Entry 1OUK (X-ray diffraction, 2.50 A resolution); this record covers chain A.

== Chain A ==
Protein: Mitogen-activated protein kinase 14
Source organism: Homo sapiens
Notes: EC 2.7.1.37
Reference sequence: Q16539 (MK14_HUMAN); residues 1-360 here = UniProt positions 1-360
Amino-acid sequence (366 residues; each row starts with the number of its first residue; numbers below 1 keep their minus sign (Gly-5 is residue -5)):
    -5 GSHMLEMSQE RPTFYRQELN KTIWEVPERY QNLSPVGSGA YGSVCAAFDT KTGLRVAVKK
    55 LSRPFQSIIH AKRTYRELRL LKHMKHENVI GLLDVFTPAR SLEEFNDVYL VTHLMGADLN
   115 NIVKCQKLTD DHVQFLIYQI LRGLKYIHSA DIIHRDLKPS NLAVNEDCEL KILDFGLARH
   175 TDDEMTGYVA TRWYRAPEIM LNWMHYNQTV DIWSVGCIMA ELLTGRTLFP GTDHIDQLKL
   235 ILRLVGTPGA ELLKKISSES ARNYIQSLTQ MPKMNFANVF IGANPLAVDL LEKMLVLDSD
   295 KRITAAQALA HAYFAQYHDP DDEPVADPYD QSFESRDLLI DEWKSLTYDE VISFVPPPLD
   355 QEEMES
Unresolved in the structure: -5 to 3, 352-360
Differences from the reference sequence: cloning artifact (-5 to 0)
Ligand contacts: 084 (4-[5-[2-(1-phenyl-ethylamino)-pyrimidin-4-yl]-1-methyl-4-(3-trifluoromethylphenyl)-1H-imidazol-2-yl]-piperidine): Val30, Tyr35, Val38, Ala51, Val52, Lys53, Glu71, Leu75, Ile84, Leu86, Leu104, Thr106, His107, Leu108, Met109, Gly110, Ala111, Asp112, Asn115, Ser154, Leu167, Asp168, Leu171
Curated features (UniProtKB/Swiss-Prot):
  - motif: Thr180 to Tyr182 (TXY)
  - active site: Asp168 (Proton acceptor)
  - binding site (ATP): Val30 to Val38, Lys53
  - modified residue: Ser2 (N-acetylserine), Thr16 (Phosphothreonine), Lys53 (N6-acetyllysine), Lys152 (N6-acetyllysine), Thr180 (Phosphothreonine), Tyr182 (Phosphotyrosine), Thr263 (Phosphothreonine), Tyr323 (Phosphotyrosine)
  - natural variant: Ala51 (A51V: In a gastric adenocarcinoma sample), Pro322 (P322R: In a lung adenocarcinoma sample)
  - mutagenesis: Ala34 (A34V: Lowered kinase activity), Lys53 (K53R: Loss of kinase activity), Lys54 (K54R: Impairs MAP2K6/MKK6-dependent autophosphorylation), Tyr69 (Y69H: Lowered kinase activity), Asp168 (D168A: Loss of kinase activity), Thr175 (T175A: No effect on either the kinase activity or tyrosine phosphorylation), Asp176 (D176A: Emulation of the active state. Increase in activity; when associated with S-327 or L-327), Asp177 (D177A: Loss of kinase activity), Thr180 (T180E: Loss of kinase activity), Tyr182 (Y182F: Loss of kinase activity), Ala320 (A320T: Lowered kinase activity), Phe327 (F327L: Emulation of the active state. Increase in activity; when associated with A-176; F327S: Emulation of the active state. Increase in activity; when associated with A-176), 1 further mutagenesis entry in UniProt

== Summary ==
Chain A binds compound 084. From UniProt: active-site residue Asp168, 10 ATP-binding residues and 13
mutagenesis sites.
Chain A is Mitogen-activated protein kinase 14 (Homo sapiens); the structure, The structure of p38 alpha in
complex with a pyridinylimidazole inhibitor, was determined by X-ray diffraction (same publication as 1OUY and
1OVE).
